9J8O - chains b and i of the 28 polymer chains in the assembly; structure by electron microscopy, 4.05 A resolution (low resolution: residue-level contacts below are approximate; hydrogen-bond / salt-bridge calls are withheld).

Chain b:
Molecule: Histone H4
Source organism: Homo sapiens
Reference sequence: P62805 (H4_HUMAN); residues 0-102 here correspond to UniProt positions 1-103 (UniProt number = residue number + 1)
Sequence (106 residues; each row starts with the number of its first residue; numbers below 1 keep their minus sign (Gly-3 is residue -3)):
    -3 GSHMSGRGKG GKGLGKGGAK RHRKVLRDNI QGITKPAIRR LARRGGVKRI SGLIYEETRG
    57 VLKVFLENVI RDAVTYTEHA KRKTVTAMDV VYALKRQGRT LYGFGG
Not modelled in the structure: -3 to 24
Differences from the reference sequence: expression tag (-3 to -1)
Curated features (UniProtKB/Swiss-Prot):
  - DNA-binding region: Lys16 to Lys20
  - modified residue: Ser1 (N-acetylserine), Arg3 (Asymmetric dimethylarginine), Lys5 (N6-(2-hydroxyisobutyryl)lysine), Lys8 (N6-(2-hydroxyisobutyryl)lysine), Lys12 (N6-(2-hydroxyisobutyryl)lysine), Lys16 (N6-(2-hydroxyisobutyryl)lysine), Lys20 (N6,N6,N6-trimethyllysine), Lys31 (N6-(2-hydroxyisobutyryl)lysine), Lys44 (N6-(2-hydroxyisobutyryl)lysine), Ser47 (Phosphoserine), Tyr51 (Phosphotyrosine), Lys59 (N6-(2-hydroxyisobutyryl)lysine), Lys77 (N6-(2-hydroxyisobutyryl)lysine), Lys79 (N6-(2-hydroxyisobutyryl)lysine), Thr80 (Phosphothreonine), Tyr88 (Phosphotyrosine), Lys91 (N6-(2-hydroxyisobutyryl)lysine)
  - cross-link (Glycyl lysine isopeptide (Lys-Gly)): Lys12 (interchain with G-Cter in SUMO2), Lys20 (interchain with G-Cter in SUMO2), Lys31 (interchain with G-Cter in SUMO2), Lys59 (interchain with G-Cter in SUMO2), Lys79 (interchain with G-Cter in SUMO2), Lys91 (interchain with G-Cter in SUMO2)

Chain i:
Molecule: 193-nt DNA strand
Source organism: synthetic construct
Sequence (193 nucleotides; each row starts with the number of its first residue):
     4 ATCGGACCCT ATCGCGAGCC AGGCCTGAGA ATCCGGTGCC GAGGCCGCTC AATTGGTCGT
    64 AGACAGCTCT AGCACCGCTT AAACGCACGT ACGCGCTGTC CCCCGCGTTT TAACCGCCAA
   124 GGGGATTACT CCCTAGTCTC CAGGCACGTG TCAGATATAT ACATCCAGGC CTTGTGTCGC
   184 GAAATTCATA GAT
Not modelled in the structure: 4-14, 191-196

How chain b and chain i interact:
Residue-residue contacts - 11 pairs, chain b then chain i:
  Arg35(b) with DC107(i)
  Arg39(b) with DC107(i)
  Lys44(b) with DC107(i)
  Arg45(b) with DC106(i); DC107(i)
  Ile46(b) with DC106(i); DC107(i)
  Gly48(b) with DC106(i)
  Arg78(b) with DG127(i)
  Lys79(b) with DG127(i)
  Thr80(b) with DG127(i)
Also at the interface, not in a pair above, chain b (10 interface residues in all): Ser47
Also at the interface, not in a pair above, chain i (5 interface residues in all): DG126, DA128

Overview:
Chain b and chain i form an interface of 10 and 5 residues respectively. Curated annotation (UniProt) lists a
DNA-binding region on chain b.
Chain b is Histone H4 (Homo sapiens) and chain i is a 193-nt DNA strand (synthetic construct); the structure,
Cryo-EM structure of BAF-Lamin A/C IgF-H1-nucleosome complex, was determined by electron microscopy together
with 9J8N from the same study.
